Entry 9NHH (electron microscopy, 3.00 A resolution); this record covers chains H and E of the 8 polymer chains in the assembly.

Chain H:
Name: RQk-Base-A pAb heavy chain
From: Macaca mulatta
Amino-acid sequence (129 residues; numbered 1 to 129; the number before each row is that of its first residue; X marks 125 residues of unknown identity (built as UNK)):
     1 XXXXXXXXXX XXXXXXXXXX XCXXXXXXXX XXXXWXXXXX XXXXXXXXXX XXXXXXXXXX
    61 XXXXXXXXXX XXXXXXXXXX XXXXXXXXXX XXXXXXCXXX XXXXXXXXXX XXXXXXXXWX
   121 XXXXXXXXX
Disulfides: Cys22-Cys97
Ligand contacts: N-acetylglucosamine (NAG; 2-acetamido-2-deoxy-beta-D-glucopyranose): UNK_106, UNK_108, UNK_109

Chain E:
Name: AMC016v4.2 envelope glycoprotein gp120
From: Human immunodeficiency virus 1
Amino-acid sequence (480 residues; each row starts with the number of its first residue; note: 21 numbers in that range are skipped by the numbering (no residue carries them; nothing is unmodelled there); a row labelled like 135A-135V holds insertion residues (135A, then the next letters in order)):
    30 AEEELWVTVY YGVPVWKEAT TTLFCASDAK AYDTEVHNVW ATHCCVPTDP SPQEVVLENV
    90 TENFNMWKNN MVEQMHEDII SLWDQSLKPC VKLTPLCVTL NCTDLG
135A-135V NATDAINRNTTDAPNSTLRTME
   150 EKGEIKNCSF NITTSVRDKM QKEYATFYKL DIVPIDNDNN SYRLINCNTS VITQACPKVS
   210 FEPIPIHYCA PAGFAILKCN NKTFNGTGPC TNVSTVQCTH GIRPVVSTQL LLNGSLAEEE
   270 IVIRSENFTD NGKTIIVQLN ESVEINCTRP NNNTRKSIHI
   312 GPGRAFYTTG QI
  323A I
   324 GNIRQAHCNI SRAKWNNTLH KIVKKLREQF R
   356 NKTIVFKQSS GGDPEIVMHS FNCGGEFFYC NSTQLFNSTW YGNESS
   406 DNPGVEGNIT LPCRIKQIIN LWQEVGKAMY APPIGGQIRC SSNITGLLLT RDGGNNNITT
   466 EIFRPGGGDM RDNWRSELYK YKVVKIEPLG VAPTKCKRRV VQ
Disordered / not traced: 58-66, 78-81, 135A-135V, 406-412, 506-507
Disulfides: Cys54-Cys73, Cys119-Cys205, Cys126-Cys196, Cys131-Cys157, Cys218-Cys247, Cys228-Cys239, Cys296-Cys331, Cys378-Cys445, Cys385-Cys418
Covalently attached groups: N-acetylglucosamine (NAG) linked to Asn88, Asn130, Asn156, Asn160, Asn197, Asn230, Asn234, Asn262, Asn276, Asn289, Asn295, Asn301, Asn332, Asn339, Asn386, Asn392, Asn398, Asn413, Asn448

Interface between chain H and chain E:
Chain E side of the interface, 6 residues: Ala30, Glu31, Glu32, Glu33, Leu34, Lys500

Overview:
Chain H and chain E make no direct contact in this assembly. Bound to chain H: N-acetylglucosamine.
N-acetylglucosamine is covalently linked to Asn88(E), Asn130(E), Asn156(E), Asn160(E), Asn197(E) and Asn230(E)
and 13 more.
Here chain H is RQk-Base-A pAb heavy chain (Macaca mulatta) and chain E is AMC016v4.2 envelope glycoprotein
gp120 (Human immunodeficiency virus 1). Entry 9NHH (AMC016 v4.2 in complex with pAb Base-A isolated from
animal RQk18 at week 43) was determined by electron microscopy together with 9NHI, 9NHJ, 9NHK, 9NHL, 9NHM,
9NHN, 9NHO and 9NI9 from the same study.
